8SB4 - chains B and G of the 12 polymer chains in the assembly; structure by electron microscopy, 3.60 A resolution.

Chain B (and G):
Name: CH848.10.17 gp41
Source organism: HIV-1 06TG.HT008
Notes: chain G of this document is another copy of the same molecule, construct and numbering; everything in this record applies to it too
Sequence (132 residues; row label = number of the first residue in the row; note: 21 numbers in that range are skipped by the numbering (no residue carries them; nothing is unmodelled there)):
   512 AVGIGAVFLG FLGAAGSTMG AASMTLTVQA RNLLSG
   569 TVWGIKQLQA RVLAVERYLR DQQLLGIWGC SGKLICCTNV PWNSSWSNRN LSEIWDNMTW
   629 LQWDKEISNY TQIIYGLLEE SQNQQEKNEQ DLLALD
Disulfide bonds: Cys-598/Cys-604

How chain B and chain G interact:
Pairs across the interface - 25 pairs, chain B then chain G:
  Ile-573(B) / Gly-572(G)
  Ile-573(B) / Ile-573(G)  hydrophobic
  Ile-573(B) / Leu-576(G)  hydrophobic
  Leu-576(B) / Leu-576(G)  hydrophobic
  Gln-577(B) / Val-570(G)
  Gln-577(B) / Leu-576(G)
  Gln-577(B) / Arg-579(G)
  Val-580(B) / Leu-576(G)  hydrophobic
  Val-580(B) / Val-580(G)  hydrophobic
  Glu-584(B) / Arg-579(G)  salt bridge
  Leu-587(B) / Val-583(G)  hydrophobic
  Arg-588(B) / Leu-545(G)
  Gln-591(B) / Ala-541(G)  hydrogen bond (side chain-backbone)
  Gln-591(B) / Arg-542(G)
  Gln-591(B) / Leu-545(G)
  Gln-591(B) / Tyr-586(G)
  Leu-592(B) / Arg-542(G)
  Ile-595(B) / Thr-538(G)
  Ile-595(B) / Lys-601(G)
  Glu-647(B) / Thr-538(G)  hydrogen bond
  Glu-647(B) / Arg-542(G)  salt bridge
  Asn-651(B) / Leu-602(G)
  Glu-654(B) / Leu-602(G)
  Lys-655(B) / Met-535(G)
  Gln-658(B) / Ile-603(G)
Also at the interface, not in a pair above, chain B (18 interface residues in all): Leu-581, Val-583, Leu-661
Also at the interface, not in a pair above, chain G (20 interface residues in all): Val-539, Leu-544, Leu-587, Cys-605

Summary:
18 residues of chain B and 20 residues of chain G are in contact; the contacts include 2 hydrogen bonds and 2
salt bridges. Among the polar pairs are Glu-584(B)/Arg-579(G), Glu-647(B)/Arg-542(G) and
Gln-591(B)/Ala-541(G).
Both chains are CH848.10.17 gp41 (HIV-1 06TG.HT008). Entry 8SB4 (CryoEM structure of DH270.1-CH848.10.17) was
determined by electron microscopy (same publication as 8SAL, 8SAN, 8SAQ, 8SAR, 8SAS, 8SAT and 9 further
entries).
